PDB entry 8XBT | electron microscopy, 4.12 A resolution (low resolution: residue-level contacts below are approximate; hydrogen-bond / salt-bridge calls are withheld) | chains G and J of the 18 polymer chains in the assembly

[Chain G]
Name: Histone H2A type 1-B/E
Organism: Homo sapiens
UniProt: P04908 (H2A1B_HUMAN); residues 0-129 here correspond to UniProt positions 1-130 (UniProt number = residue number + 1)
Chain sequence (133 residues; numbered -3 to 129; the number before each row is that of its first residue; numbers below 1 keep their minus sign (Gly-3 is residue -3)):
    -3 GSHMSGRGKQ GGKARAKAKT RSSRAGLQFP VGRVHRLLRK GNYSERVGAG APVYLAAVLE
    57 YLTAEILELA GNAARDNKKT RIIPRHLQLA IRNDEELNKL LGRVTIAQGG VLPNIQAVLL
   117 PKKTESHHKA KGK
Not modelled in the structure: -3 to 14, 119-129
Construct notes: expression tag (-3 to -1)
Curated features (UniProtKB/Swiss-Prot):
  - modified residue: Ser1 (N-acetylserine), Arg3 (Citrulline), Lys5 (N6-(2-hydroxyisobutyryl)lysine), Lys9 (N6-(2-hydroxyisobutyryl)lysine), Lys13 (N6-(beta-hydroxybutyryl)lysine), Lys36 (N6-(2-hydroxyisobutyryl)lysine), Lys74 (N6-(2-hydroxyisobutyryl)lysine), Lys75 (N6-(2-hydroxyisobutyryl)lysine), Lys95 (N6-(2-hydroxyisobutyryl)lysine), Gln104 (N5-methylglutamine), Lys118 (N6-(2-hydroxyisobutyryl)lysine), Lys119 (N6-crotonyllysine), Thr120 (Phosphothreonine), Lys125 (N6-crotonyllysine)
  - cross-link (Glycyl lysine isopeptide (Lys-Gly)): Lys13 (interchain with G-Cter in ubiquitin), Lys15 (interchain with G-Cter in ubiquitin), Lys119 (interchain with G-Cter in ubiquitin)

[Chain J]
Molecule: 153-nt DNA strand
Organism: synthetic construct
Sequence (153 nucleotides; numbered 1 to 153; the number before each row is that of its first residue):
     1 TGGCCGTTTT CGTTGTTTTT TTCTGTCTCG TGCCTGGTGT CTTGGGTGTA ATCCCCTTGG
    61 CGGTTAAAAC GCGGGGGACA GCGCGTACGT GCGTTTAAGC GGTGCTAGAG CTGTCTACGA
   121 CCAATTGAGC GGCCTCGGCA CCGGGATTCT GAT

[How chain G and chain J interact]
Contacting residue pairs (11; chain G residue first):
  Arg29(G) - DC130(J)
  Arg42(G) - DA120(J)
  Val43(G) - DG119(J)
  Val43(G) - DA120(J)
  Gly44(G) - DG119(J)
  Ala45(G) - DG119(J)
  Lys75(G) - DC139(J)
  Thr76(G) - DG138(J)
  Thr76(G) - DC139(J)
  Arg77(G) - DG138(J)
  Arg77(G) - DC139(J)
Interface residues without a listed pair, chain G (10 interface residues in all): Thr16, Glu41
Interface residues without a listed pair, chain J (8 interface residues in all): DA128, DG129, DA140

[Summary]
The interface between chain G and chain J involves 10 residues on one side and 8 on the other.
Here chain G is Histone H2A type 1-B/E (Homo sapiens) and chain J is a 153-nt DNA strand (synthetic
construct). Entry 8XBT (The cryo-EM structure of the octameric RAD51 ring bound to the nucleosome with the
linker DNA ...) was determined by electron microscopy together with 8JND, 8JNE, 8JNF, 8XBU and 8XBW from the
same study.
